7D0P - chains A and B; structure by X-ray diffraction, 1.80 A resolution.

[Chain A]
Name: Histone acetyltransferase KAT7
Source organism: Homo sapiens
Notes: EC 2.3.1.48
UniProt: O95251 (KAT7_HUMAN); residue numbers follow UniProt; this construct covers 336-611
Chain sequence (276 residues; each row starts with the number of its first residue):
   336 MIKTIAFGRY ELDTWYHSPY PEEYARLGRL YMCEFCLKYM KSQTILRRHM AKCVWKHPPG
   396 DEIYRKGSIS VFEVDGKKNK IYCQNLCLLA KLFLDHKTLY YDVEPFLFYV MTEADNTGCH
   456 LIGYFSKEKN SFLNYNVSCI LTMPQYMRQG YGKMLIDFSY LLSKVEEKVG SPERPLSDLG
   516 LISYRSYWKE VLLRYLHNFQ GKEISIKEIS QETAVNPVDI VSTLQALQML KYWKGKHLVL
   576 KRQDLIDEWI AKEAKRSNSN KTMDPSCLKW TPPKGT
Modified residues: Lys-432 (N(6)-acetyllysine; ALY)
Curated features (UniProtKB/Swiss-Prot):
  - zinc finger: Leu-365 to Trp-390 (C2HC MYST-type)
  - active site: Glu-508 (Proton donor/acceptor)
  - binding site (Zn(2+)): Cys-368, Cys-371, His-384, Cys-388
  - binding site (acetyl-CoA): Ile-475 to Thr-477, Arg-483 to Lys-488, Ser-512, Ser-521
  - modified residue: Lys-432 (N6-acetyllysine), Ser-506 (Phosphoserine)
  - cross-link: Lys-338 (Glycyl lysine isopeptide (Lys-Gly) (interchain with G-Cter in ubiquitin))
  - mutagenesis: Lys-338 (K338R: Decreases ubiquitination), Cys-371 (C371A: No interaction with MCM2 and ORC1), Gly-485 (G485A: Abolishes histone acetyltransferase activity), Glu-508 (E508A: Abolished histone acetyltransferase activity)
Metal / ion sites: Zn2+: Cys-368, Cys-371, His-384, Cys-388
Residues lining bound ligands: propionyl Coenzyme A (1VU): Trp-350, Phe-428, Leu-429, Val-472, Ser-473, Cys-474, Ile-475, Leu-476, Thr-477, Tyr-481, Met-482, Arg-483, Gln-484, Gly-485, Tyr-486, Gly-487, Lys-488, Pro-507, Glu-508, Pro-510, Leu-511, Ser-512, Leu-514, Gly-515, Ile-517, Ser-518, Ser-521
What the authors report for this chain:
  - binding site for propionyl Coenzyme A: Val-472, Pro-507
  - catalytic residues: Cys-474, Glu-508 (citing earlier work)
  - mutagenesis - E508Q: decreased catalytic activity

[Chain B]
Name: BRD1 protein
Source organism: Homo sapiens
UniProt: Q86X06 (Q86X06_HUMAN); residues 31-80 here = UniProt positions 31-80
Chain sequence (50 residues; each row starts with the number of its first residue):
    31 LTYAQAQGMV EIEIEGRLHR ISIFDPLEII LEDDLTAQEM SECNSNKENS
Disordered / not traced: 31-37, 66-80

[How chain A and chain B interact]
Contacting residue pairs (36; chain A residue first):
  Phe-534(A) / Ile-59(B)  hydrophobic
  Gly-536(A) / Ile-59(B)
  Lys-537(A) / Glu-58(B)
  Lys-537(A) / Ile-59(B)  hydrogen bond (backbone-backbone)
  Glu-538(A) / Pro-56(B)
  Glu-538(A) / Leu-57(B)
  Glu-538(A) / Glu-58(B)
  Ile-539(A) / Pro-56(B)
  Ile-539(A) / Leu-57(B)  hydrogen bond (backbone-backbone)
  Ile-539(A) / Ile-59(B)  hydrophobic
  Ser-540(A) / Ile-53(B)
  Ser-540(A) / Phe-54(B)
  Ser-540(A) / Asp-55(B)
  Ile-541(A) / Ile-53(B)  hydrogen bond (backbone-backbone)
  Ile-541(A) / Leu-57(B)  hydrophobic
  Lys-542(A) / Ile-53(B)  hydrogen bond (backbone-backbone)
  Lys-542(A) / Phe-54(B)
  Pro-552(A) / Ile-53(B)  hydrophobic
  Val-556(A) / Val-40(B)  hydrophobic
  Gln-560(A) / Ile-42(B)
  Leu-565(A) / Ile-51(B)  hydrophobic
  Tyr-567(A) / His-49(B)
  His-572(A) / His-49(B)
  His-572(A) / Arg-50(B)
  His-572(A) / Ile-51(B)
  His-572(A) / Leu-57(B)
  Leu-573(A) / Glu-58(B)
  Leu-573(A) / Ile-60(B)  hydrophobic
  Val-574(A) / Glu-58(B)  hydrogen bond (backbone-backbone)
  Val-574(A) / Ile-59(B)
  Val-574(A) / Ile-60(B)  hydrogen bond (backbone-backbone)
  Leu-575(A) / Ile-60(B)  hydrophobic
  Leu-575(A) / Leu-61(B)
  Lys-576(A) / Ile-59(B)
  Lys-576(A) / Ile-60(B)  hydrogen bond (backbone-backbone)
  Lys-576(A) / Leu-61(B)
Interface residues without a listed pair, chain A (21 interface residues in all): Leu-531, Trp-568, Gln-578
Interface residues without a listed pair, chain B (18 interface residues in all): Ile-44, Ser-52, Glu-62, Leu-65

[Overview]
21 residues of chain A face 18 of chain B across their interface; the contacts include 7 hydrogen bonds. The
backbones hydrogen-bond at Lys-537(A)/Ile-59(B), Ile-539(A)/Leu-57(B) and Ile-541(A)/Ile-53(B). Ligands of
chain A: propionyl Coenzyme A. The paper reports catalytic residues Cys-474(A) and Glu-508(A); E508Q of chain
A reduces catalytic activity.
Here chain A is Histone acetyltransferase KAT7 and chain B is BRD1 protein, both from Homo sapiens. Entry 7D0P
(Crystal structure of human HBO1-BRPF2 in complex with propionyl-coenzyme A) was determined by X-ray
diffraction (same publication as 7D0O, 7D0Q, 7D0R and 7D0S).
